Entry 5YOT (X-ray diffraction, 1.98 A resolution); this record covers chains A and B.

# Chain A (and B)
Molecule: Isoprimeverose-producing enzyme
Organism: Aspergillus oryzae RIB40
Notes: chain B of this document is another copy of the same molecule, construct and numbering; everything in this record applies to it too
UniProtKB: Q2U8V9 (Q2U8V9_ASPOR); residues 23-779 here = UniProt positions 23-779
Amino-acid sequence (765 residues; each row starts with the number of its first residue):
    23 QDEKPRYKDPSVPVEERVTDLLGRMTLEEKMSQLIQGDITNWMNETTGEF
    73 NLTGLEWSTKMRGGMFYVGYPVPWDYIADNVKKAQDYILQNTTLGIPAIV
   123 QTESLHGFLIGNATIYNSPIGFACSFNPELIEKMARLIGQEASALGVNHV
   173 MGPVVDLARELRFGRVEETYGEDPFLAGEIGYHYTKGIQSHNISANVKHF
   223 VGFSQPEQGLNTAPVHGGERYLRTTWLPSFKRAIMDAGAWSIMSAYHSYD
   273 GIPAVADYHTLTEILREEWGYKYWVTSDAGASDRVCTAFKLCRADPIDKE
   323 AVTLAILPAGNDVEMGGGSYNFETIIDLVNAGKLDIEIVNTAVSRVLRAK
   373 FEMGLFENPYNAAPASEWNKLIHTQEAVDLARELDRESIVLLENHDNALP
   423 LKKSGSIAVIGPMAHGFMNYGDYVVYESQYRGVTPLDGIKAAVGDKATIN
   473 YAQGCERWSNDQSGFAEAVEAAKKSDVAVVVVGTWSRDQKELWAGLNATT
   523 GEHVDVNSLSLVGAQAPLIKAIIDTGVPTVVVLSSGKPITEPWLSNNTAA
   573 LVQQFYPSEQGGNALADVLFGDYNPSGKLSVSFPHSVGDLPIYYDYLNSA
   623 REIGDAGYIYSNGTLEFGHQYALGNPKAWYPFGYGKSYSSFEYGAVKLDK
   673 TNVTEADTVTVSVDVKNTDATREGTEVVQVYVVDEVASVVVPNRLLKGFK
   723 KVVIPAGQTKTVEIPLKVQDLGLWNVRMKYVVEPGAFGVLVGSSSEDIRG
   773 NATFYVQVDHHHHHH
Disordered / not traced: 23-25, 780-787
Differences from the reference sequence: expression tag (780-787)
Cystine bridges: C308-C314
Covalent attachments: N-acetylglucosamine (NAG) linked to N66, N73, N113, N134, N214, N519, N568, N634, N674
Bound ions: Ca2+: D706, V708
Reported in the primary citation:
  - Ca2+ coordination: D706, V708
  - mutagenesis - D300A, E524A: abolished catalytic activity
  - mutagenesis - Q58A, Y89A: abolished catalytic activity on XG
  - mutagenesis - Y89A: decreased catalytic activity on XX
  - mutagenesis - Y89F, Y89W: decreased catalytic activity on XG
  - mutagenesis - Q58A: decreased catalytic activity on XXXG
  - mutagenesis - Y268A: decreased catalytic activity

# Interface between chain A and chain B
Contacting residue pairs (157):
  R184(A) with G610(B), hydrogen bond (side chain-backbone); D611(B); L612(B), hydrogen bond (side chain-backbone); Y643(B)
  E229(A) with P613(B); Y615(B), hydrogen bond; Y618(B); A622(B)
  Q230(A) with D611(B), hydrogen bond (side chain-backbone); L612(B); P613(B), hydrogen bond (side chain-backbone); I614(B); R623(B), hydrogen bond; Y643(B), hydrogen bond (backbone-side chain); P648(B), hydrogen bond (side chain-backbone)
  L232(A) with R623(B); I625(B), hydrophobic; Q642(B); Y643(B), hydrophobic; P648(B), hydrophobic
  N233(A) with I625(B)
  A235(A) with S621(B); I625(B), hydrophobic
  P236(A) with S621(B); A622(B)
  H238(A) with Y243(B); Y615(B)
  G239(A) with G239(B); G240(B), hydrogen bond (backbone-backbone)
  G240(A) with G239(B), hydrogen bond (backbone-backbone); G240(B); D272(B)
  E241(A) with D272(B), hydrogen bond (backbone-side chain)
  R242(A) with D272(B), salt bridge; I274(B)
  Y243(A) with H238(B); D272(B), hydrogen bond (backbone-side chain)
  S270(A) with V712(B)
  D272(A) with G240(B); E241(B), hydrogen bond (side chain-backbone); R242(B), salt bridge; Y243(B), hydrogen bond (side chain-backbone)
  G273(A) with L619(B); V711(B); V712(B), hydrogen bond (backbone-backbone)
  I274(A) with R242(B); V711(B), hydrophobic
  P275(A) with V712(B)
  R306(A) with S621(B)
  A310(A) with N620(B); S621(B), hydrogen bond (backbone-backbone)
  F311(A) with S621(B); V712(B), hydrophobic
  K312(A) with N620(B); E707(B); V708(B); A709(B), hydrogen bond (backbone-backbone)
  L313(A) with V708(B); A709(B); V711(B); V712(B)
  C314(A) with V708(B), hydrophobic
  W480(A) with L637(B); F639(B)
  N482(A) with G635(B), hydrogen bond (side chain-backbone); L637(B)
  W507(A) with F639(B), hydrophobic
  G517(A) with H641(B)
  N519(A) with F639(B)
  A520(A) with F639(B); A644(B)
  T521(A) with F639(B)
  H525(A) with H641(B); Q642(B), hydrogen bond (backbone-side chain)
  V526(A) with H641(B)
  D527(A) with H641(B), hydrogen bond (backbone-backbone); Q642(B), hydrogen bond; Y643(B); A644(B), hydrogen bond (backbone-backbone)
  V528(A) with Y643(B); A644(B), hydrophobic
  N529(A) with G610(B); D611(B), hydrogen bond; Y643(B); L645(B); G646(B)
  V534(A) with L645(B), hydrophobic
  G535(A) with L637(B)
  G610(A) with R184(B), hydrogen bond (backbone-side chain); N529(B)
  D611(A) with R184(B); Q230(B), hydrogen bond (backbone-side chain); N529(B), hydrogen bond
  L612(A) with R184(B), hydrogen bond (backbone-side chain); Q230(B)
  P613(A) with E229(B); Q230(B), hydrogen bond (backbone-side chain)
  I614(A) with Q230(B)
  Y615(A) with E229(B), hydrogen bond; H238(B)
  Y618(A) with E229(B)
  L619(A) with G273(B)
  N620(A) with A310(B); F311(B); K312(B)
  S621(A) with A235(B); P236(B); R306(B); A310(B), hydrogen bond (backbone-backbone); F311(B)
  A622(A) with E229(B); P236(B)
  R623(A) with Q230(B), hydrogen bond; L232(B)
  I625(A) with L232(B), hydrophobic; N233(B); A235(B), hydrophobic
  G635(A) with N482(B), hydrogen bond (backbone-side chain)
  L637(A) with W480(B); N482(B)
  F639(A) with W480(B); W507(B), hydrophobic; N519(B); A520(B)
  H641(A) with H525(B); V526(B); D527(B), hydrogen bond (backbone-backbone)
  Q642(A) with L232(B); N233(B); H525(B), hydrogen bond (side chain-backbone); D527(B), hydrogen bond
  Y643(A) with R184(B); Q230(B), hydrogen bond (side chain-backbone); L232(B), hydrophobic; D527(B); V528(B); N529(B)
  A644(A) with A520(B); D527(B), hydrogen bond (backbone-backbone); V528(B), hydrophobic
  L645(A) with N529(B); V534(B), hydrophobic
  G646(A) with N529(B)
  P648(A) with Q230(B), hydrogen bond (backbone-side chain); L232(B), hydrophobic
  E707(A) with K312(B)
  V708(A) with K312(B); L313(B); C314(B), hydrophobic
  A709(A) with K312(B), hydrogen bond (backbone-backbone); L313(B)
  V711(A) with G273(B); I274(B), hydrophobic; L313(B)
  V712(A) with G273(B), hydrogen bond (backbone-backbone); F311(B), hydrophobic; L313(B)
Interface residues without a listed pair, chain A (75 interface residues in all): T234, R315, S481, L514, S608, V609, N647, S710, V748
Interface residues without a listed pair, chain B (75 interface residues in all): T234, S270, P275, R315, S481, L514, G517, T521, G535, S608, V609, N647, S710, V748

# Summary
The chain A/chain B interface involves 75 residues from each chain, with 40 hydrogen bonds and 2 salt bridges.
Polar contacts include R242(A)-D272(B), R184(A)-G610(B) and R184(A)-L612(B). The paper reports that D300A and
E524A of chain A abolish catalytic activity; Ca2+ coordination by D706(A) and V708(A); 7 substitutions were
tested in all.
Chain A and chain B are both Isoprimeverose-producing enzyme (Aspergillus oryzae RIB40); the structure,
Isoprimeverose-producing enzyme from Aspergillus oryzae in complex with isoprimeverose, was determined by
X-ray diffraction, deposited together with 5YQS.
